Entry 4IJR (X-ray diffraction, 2.00 A resolution); this record covers chains A and C.

# Chain A (and C)
Molecule: D-arabinose dehydrogenase [NAD(P)+] heavy chain
Organism: Saccharomyces cerevisiae
Notes: EC 1.1.1.117; chain C of this document is another copy of the same molecule, construct and numbering; everything in this record applies to it too
UniProtKB: P38115 (ARA1_YEAST); residues 1-344 here = UniProt positions 1-344
Sequence (344 residues; row label = number of the first residue in the row):
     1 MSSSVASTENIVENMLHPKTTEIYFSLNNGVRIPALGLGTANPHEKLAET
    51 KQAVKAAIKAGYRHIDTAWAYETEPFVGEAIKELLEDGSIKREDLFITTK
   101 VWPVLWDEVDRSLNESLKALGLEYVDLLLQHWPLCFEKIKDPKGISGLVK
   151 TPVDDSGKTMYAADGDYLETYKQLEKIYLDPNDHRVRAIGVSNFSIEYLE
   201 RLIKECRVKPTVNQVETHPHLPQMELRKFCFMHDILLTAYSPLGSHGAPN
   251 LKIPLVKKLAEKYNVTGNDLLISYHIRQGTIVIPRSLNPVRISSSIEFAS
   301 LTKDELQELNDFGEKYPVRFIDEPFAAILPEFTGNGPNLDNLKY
Disordered / not traced: 1-14, 343-344
Ligand contacts: NADPH (NDP; NADPH dihydro-nicotinamide-adenine-dinucleotide phosphate): Gly39, Thr40, Ala41, Asp66, Tyr71, Lys100, His131, Trp132, Ser192, Asn193, Gln214, Tyr240, Ser241, Pro242, Leu243, Gly244, Ser245, Gly247, Ala248, Leu251, Asn268, Ile283, Pro284, Arg285, Ser286, Leu287, Asn288, Arg291, Ile321
Curated features (UniProtKB/Swiss-Prot):
  - active site: Tyr71 (Proton donor)
  - binding site (substrate): His131
  - binding site (NADP(+)): Ser241 to Ser295
  - site: Lys100 (Lowers pKa of active site Tyr)
  - modified residue: Thr151 (Phosphothreonine)
From the paper describing this entry:
  - binding site for NADPH: Ala41, Ser192, Gln214, Ser241 to His246, Ala248, Leu251, Asn268, Ile283, Pro284, Arg285, Ser286, Leu287, Arg291
  - conformationally variable residues (loop rearrangement, side-chain flip): Tyr240 to Pro249, Ile283 to Arg291
  - catalytic residues: His131 (from molecular simulation)
  - binding site for NADPH: Tyr71, His131, Trp132 (from molecular simulation)
  - binding site for NADPH: Asp66, Lys100 (by similarity / conservation)

# How chain A and chain C interact
Pairs across the interface - 33 pairs, chain A then chain C:
  Leu16(A) with Arg277(C); Leu306(C), hydrophobic
  His17(A) with Phe25(C); Ile276(C); Arg277(C), hydrogen bond (backbone-backbone); Gly279(C); Phe298(C)
  Pro18(A) with Ile23(C), hydrophobic; Phe298(C)
  Glu22(A) with Glu22(C); Ile23(C); Tyr24(C), hydrogen bond (backbone-backbone); Phe25(C)
  Ile23(A) with Pro18(C), hydrophobic; Glu22(C)
  Tyr24(A) with Glu22(C), hydrogen bond (backbone-backbone); Tyr24(C), hydrophobic; Arg32(C), hydrogen bond
  Phe25(A) with His17(C); Glu22(C)
  Arg32(A) with Tyr24(C), hydrogen bond; Arg63(C); Asp94(C), hydrogen bond (side chain-backbone)
  Arg63(A) with Arg32(C)
  Asp94(A) with Arg32(C), hydrogen bond (backbone-side chain)
  Ile276(A) with His17(C)
  Arg277(A) with Leu16(C); His17(C), hydrogen bond (backbone-backbone)
  Gly279(A) with His17(C)
  Phe298(A) with His17(C); Pro18(C)
  Ser300(A) with Ser300(C)
  Leu306(A) with Leu16(C), hydrophobic
Interface residues without a listed pair, chain A (18 interface residues in all): Met15, Gln278
Interface residues without a listed pair, chain C (19 interface residues in all): Met15, Phe231, Gln278

# In short
The interface between chain A and chain C involves 18 residues on one side and 19 on the other, with 8
hydrogen bonds. Polar pairs include Tyr24(A)-Arg32(C), Arg32(A)-Asp94(C) and His17(A)-Arg277(C). Bound to
chain A: NADPH. From the paper: the catalytic residue His131(A); a binding site for NADPH at Ala41(A),
Ser192(A) and Gln214(A) among others.
Both chains are D-arabinose dehydrogenase [NAD(P)+] heavy chain (Saccharomyces cerevisiae). Entry 4IJR
(Crystal structure of Saccharomyces cerevisiae arabinose dehydrogenase Ara1 complexed with NADPH) was
determined by X-ray diffraction.
